Entry 2E4O (X-ray diffraction, 2.20 A resolution); this record covers chains A and B of the 4 polymer chains in the assembly.

[Chain A (and B)]
Protein: Aristolochene synthase
Organism: Aspergillus terreus
Notes: EC 4.2.3.9; chain B of this document is another copy of the same molecule, construct and numbering; everything in this record applies to it too
Reference sequence: Q9UR08 (Q9UR08_ASPTE); residue numbers follow UniProt; this construct covers 1-320
Chain sequence (320 residues; numbered 1 to 320; the number before each row is that of its first residue):
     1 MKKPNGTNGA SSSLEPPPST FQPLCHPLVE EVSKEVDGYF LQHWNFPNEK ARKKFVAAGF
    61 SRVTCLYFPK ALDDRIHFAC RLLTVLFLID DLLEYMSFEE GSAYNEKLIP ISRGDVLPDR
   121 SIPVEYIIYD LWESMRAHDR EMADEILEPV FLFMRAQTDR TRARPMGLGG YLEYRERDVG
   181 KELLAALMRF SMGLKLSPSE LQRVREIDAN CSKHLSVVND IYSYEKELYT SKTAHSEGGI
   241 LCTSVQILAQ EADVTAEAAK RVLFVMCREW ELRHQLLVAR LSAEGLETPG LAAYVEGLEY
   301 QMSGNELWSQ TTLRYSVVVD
Not modelled in the structure: 1-12, 231-240, 318-320 (chain B: 1-12, 230-239, 318-320)
UniProt features mapped onto this chain:
  - binding site (Mg(2+)): D90, N219, S223, E227
  - binding site ((2E,6E)-farnesyl diphosphate): R314, Y315
  - mutagenesis: E227 (E227Q: Abolishes catalytic activity)

[Chain A / chain B interface]
Residue-residue contacts (11):
  R162(A) - Q250(B)
  R162(A) - D253(B)  salt bridge
  A163(A) - Q250(B)
  P165(A) - M166(B)
  P165(A) - Q250(B)
  M166(A) - P165(B)
  Q250(A) - R162(B)
  Q250(A) - A163(B)
  Q250(A) - R164(B)
  Q250(A) - P165(B)
  D253(A) - R162(B)  salt bridge
Other interface residues (no listed pair), chain A (9 interface residues in all): R164, G167, E251
Other interface residues (no listed pair), chain B (9 interface residues in all): G167, E251

[In short]
Chain A and chain B each contribute 9 residues to their interface, with 2 salt bridges. Its one salt-bridged
contact is R162(A)-D253(B). UniProt lists 4 Mg2+-binding residues, (2E,6E)-farnesyl diphosphate-binding
residues R314(A) and Y315(A) and one mutagenesis site on chain A.
Chain A and chain B are both Aristolochene synthase (Aspergillus terreus); the structure, X-ray Crystal
Structure of Aristolochene Synthase from Aspergillus terreus and the Evolution of Templates for the ..., was
determined by X-ray diffraction (same publication as 2OA6).
